7V2Q - chains A and E of the 23 polymer chains in the assembly; structure by electron microscopy, 3.24 A resolution.

# Chain A
Molecule: 16s ribosomal RNA
From: Thermus thermophilus HB8
Sequence (1522 nucleotides; numbered 1 to 1522; the number before each row is that of its first residue):
     1 UUUGUUGGAG AGUUUGAUCC UGGCUCAGGG UGAACGCUGG CGGCGUGCCU AAGACAUGCA
    61 AGUCGUGCGG GCCGCGGGGU UUUACUCCGU GGUCAGCGGC GGACGGGUGA GUAACGCGUG
   121 GGUGACCUAC CCGGAAGAGG GGGACAACCC GGGGAAACUC GGGCUAAUCC CCCAUGUGGA
   181 CCCGCCCCUU GGGGUGUGUC CAAAGGGCUU UGCCCGCUUC CGGAUGGGCC CGCGUCCCAU
   241 CAGCUAGUUG GUGGGGUAAU GGCCCACCAA GGCGACGACG GGUAGCCGGU CUGAGAGGAU
   301 GGCCGGCCAC AGGGGCACUG AGACACGGGC CCCACUCCUA CGGGAGGCAG CAGUUAGGAA
   361 UCUUCCGCAA UGGGCGCAAG CCUGACGGAG CGACGCCGCU UGGAGGAAGA AGCCCUUCGG
   421 GGUGUAAACU CCUGAACCCG GGACGAAACC CCCGACGAGG GGACUGACGG UACCGGGGUA
   481 AUAGCGCCGG CCAACUCCGU GCCAGCAGCC GCGGUAAUAC GGAGGGCGCG AGCGUUACCC
   541 GGAUUCACUG GGCGUAAAGG GCGUGUAGGC GGCCUGGGGC GUCCCAUGUG AAAGACCACG
   601 GCUCAACCGU GGGGGAGCGU GGGAUACGCU CAGGCUAGAC GGUGGGAGAG GGUGGUGGAA
   661 UUCCCGGAGU AGCGGUGAAA UGCGCAGAUA CCGGGAGGAA CGCCGAUGGC GAAGGCAGCC
   721 ACCUGGUCCA CCCGUGACGC UGAGGCGCGA AAGCGUGGGG AGCAAACCGG AUUAGAUACC
   781 CGGGUAGUCC ACGCCCUAAA CGAUGCGCGC UAGGUCUCUG GGUCUCCUGG GGGCCGAAGC
   841 UAACGCGUUA AGCGCGCCGC CUGGGGAGUA CGGCCGCAAG GCUGAAACUC AAAGGAAUUG
   901 ACGGGGGCCC GCACAAGCGG UGGAGCAUGU GGUUUAAUUC GAAGCAACGC GAAGAACCUU
   961 ACCAGGCCUU GACAUGCUAG GGAACCCGGG UGAAAGCCUG GGGUGCCCCG CGAGGGGAGC
  1021 CCUAGCACAG GUGCUGCAUG GCCGUCGUCA GCUCGUGCCG UGAGGUGUUG GGUUAAGUCC
  1081 CGCAACGAGC GCAACCCCCG CCGUUAGUUG CCAGCGGUUC GGCCGGGCAC UCUAACGGGA
  1141 CUGCCCGCGA AAGCGGGAGG AAGGAGGGGA CGACGUCUGG UCAGCAUGGC CCUUACGGCC
  1201 UGGGCGACAC ACGUGCUACA AUGCCCACUA CAAAGCGAUG CCACCCGGCA ACGGGGAGCU
  1261 AAUCGCAAAA AGGUGGGCCC AGUUCGGAUU GGGGUCUGCA ACCCGACCCC AUGAAGCCGG
  1321 AAUCGCUAGU AAUCGCGGAU CAGCCAUGCC GCGGUGAAUA CGUUCCCGGG CCUUGUACAC
  1381 ACCGCCCGUC ACGCCAUGGG AGCGGGCUCU ACCCGAAGUC GCCGGGAGCC UACGGGCAGG
  1441 CGCCGAGGGU AGGGCCCGUG ACUGGGGCGA AGUCGUAACA AGGUAGCUGU ACCGGAAGGU
  1501 GCGGCUGGAU CACCUCCUUU CU
Disordered / not traced: 1-4, 773-779, 1379-1484, 1509-1522
Reported in the primary citation:
  - mutagenesis - A901G: decreased catalytic activity

# Chain E
Name: 30S ribosomal protein S5
From: Thermus thermophilus HB8
Reference sequence: Q5SHQ5 (RS5_THET8); numbering as in UniProt (aligned over 1-162)
Sequence (162 residues; numbered 1 to 162; the number before each row is that of its first residue):
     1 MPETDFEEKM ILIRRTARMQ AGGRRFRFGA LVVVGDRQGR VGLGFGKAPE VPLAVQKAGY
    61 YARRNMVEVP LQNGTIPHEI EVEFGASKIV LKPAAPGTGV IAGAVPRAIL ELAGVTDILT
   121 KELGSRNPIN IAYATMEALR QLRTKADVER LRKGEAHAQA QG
Disordered / not traced: 1-4, 155-162

# Chain A / chain E interface
Contacting residue pairs - 62 pairs, chain A then chain E:
  U6(A) - Ala95(E)  base contact
  G7(A) - Ala94(E)  base contact
  G7(A) - Ala95(E)  hydrogen bond to the base
  G7(A) - Thr98(E)  hydrogen bond to the base
  G7(A) - Leu119(E)  sugar contact
  G8(A) - Lys92(E)  hydrogen bond to the base
  G8(A) - Leu119(E)  phosphate contact
  G8(A) - Thr120(E)  hydrogen bond to the sugar
  G8(A) - Lys121(E)  base contact
  A9(A) - Ile101(E)  phosphate contact
  A9(A) - Ala102(E)  hydrogen bond to the sugar
  A9(A) - Gly103(E)  sugar contact
  A9(A) - Arg107(E)  base contact
  A9(A) - Thr120(E)  sugar contact
  G10(A) - Lys121(E)  salt bridge to the phosphate
  G10(A) - Glu122(E)  hydrogen bond to the phosphate
  G10(A) - Arg126(E)  hydrogen bond to the base
  A11(A) - Arg126(E)  phosphate contact
  G16(A) - Ala17(E)  hydrogen bond to the base
  G16(A) - Arg18(E)  base contact
  G16(A) - Met19(E)  sugar contact
  G16(A) - Arg24(E)  sugar contact
  A17(A) - Thr16(E)  sugar contact
  A17(A) - Ala17(E)  hydrogen bond to the sugar
  U18(A) - Arg14(E)  phosphate contact
  C19(A) - Arg14(E)  salt bridge to the phosphate
  C19(A) - Asn127(E)  hydrogen bond to the phosphate
  C19(A) - Asn130(E)  phosphate contact
  C20(A) - Ala86(E)  phosphate contact
  C20(A) - Ser125(E)  hydrogen bond to the phosphate
  C20(A) - Asn127(E)  phosphate contact
  C20(A) - Asn130(E)  phosphate contact
  U21(A) - Ala86(E)  phosphate contact
  U21(A) - Ser125(E)  phosphate contact
  G542(A) - Arg126(E)  phosphate contact
  A543(A) - Lys121(E)  salt bridge to the phosphate
  A543(A) - Arg126(E)  salt bridge to the phosphate
  U544(A) - Leu123(E)  sugar contact
  A842(A) - Gly85(E)  phosphate contact
  A842(A) - Ala86(E)  phosphate contact
  U899(A) - Met19(E)  hydrogen bond to the sugar
  G900(A) - Met19(E)  sugar contact
  G900(A) - Gln20(E)  sugar contact
  U1053(A) - Gln20(E)  phosphate contact
  C1054(A) - Arg18(E)  salt bridge to the phosphate
  G1055(A) - Pro49(E)  phosphate contact
  U1056(A) - Lys57(E)  salt bridge to the phosphate
  G1057(A) - Tyr60(E)  hydrogen bond to the phosphate
  G1057(A) - Tyr61(E)  hydrogen bond to the phosphate
  G1060(A) - Lys47(E)  base contact
  U1061(A) - Phe84(E)  sugar contact
  U1061(A) - Ile129(E)  sugar contact
  U1061(A) - Asn130(E)  hydrogen bond to the base
  U1061(A) - Tyr133(E)  sugar contact
  G1062(A) - Arg14(E)  hydrogen bond to the phosphate
  G1062(A) - Tyr133(E)  phosphate contact
  A1063(A) - Thr16(E)  phosphate contact
  A1063(A) - Lys47(E)  phosphate contact
  G1064(A) - Thr16(E)  hydrogen bond to the phosphate
  G1064(A) - Arg18(E)  phosphate contact
  G1064(A) - Arg27(E)  salt bridge to the phosphate
  G1065(A) - Arg18(E)  salt bridge to the phosphate
Other interface residues (no listed pair), chain A (30 interface residues in all): C1378
Other interface residues (no listed pair), chain E (40 interface residues in all): Arg15, Phe45, Ser87, Val90, Gly124

# In short
30 residues of chain A and 40 residues of chain E are in contact; the contacts include 17 hydrogen bonds and 8
salt bridges. Polar contacts include G7(A)-Ala95(E), G7(A)-Thr98(E) and G8(A)-Lys92(E). The paper reports that
A901G of chain A reduces catalytic activity.
Here chain A is 16s ribosomal RNA and chain E is 30S ribosomal protein S5, both from Thermus thermophilus HB8.
Entry 7V2Q (T.thermophilus 30S ribosome with KsgA, class K6) was determined by electron microscopy together
with 7V2L, 7V2M, 7V2N, 7V2O and 7V2P from the same study.
